8HIH - chains F and L of the 13 polymer chains in the assembly; structure by electron microscopy, 3.66 A resolution.

# Chain F
Molecule: RNA polymerase sigma factor SigA
Source organism: Mycobacterium tuberculosis H37Rv
UniProt: P9WGI1 (SIGA_MYCTU); numbering as in UniProt (aligned over 1-528)
Chain sequence (528 residues; numbered 1 to 528; the number before each row is that of its first residue):
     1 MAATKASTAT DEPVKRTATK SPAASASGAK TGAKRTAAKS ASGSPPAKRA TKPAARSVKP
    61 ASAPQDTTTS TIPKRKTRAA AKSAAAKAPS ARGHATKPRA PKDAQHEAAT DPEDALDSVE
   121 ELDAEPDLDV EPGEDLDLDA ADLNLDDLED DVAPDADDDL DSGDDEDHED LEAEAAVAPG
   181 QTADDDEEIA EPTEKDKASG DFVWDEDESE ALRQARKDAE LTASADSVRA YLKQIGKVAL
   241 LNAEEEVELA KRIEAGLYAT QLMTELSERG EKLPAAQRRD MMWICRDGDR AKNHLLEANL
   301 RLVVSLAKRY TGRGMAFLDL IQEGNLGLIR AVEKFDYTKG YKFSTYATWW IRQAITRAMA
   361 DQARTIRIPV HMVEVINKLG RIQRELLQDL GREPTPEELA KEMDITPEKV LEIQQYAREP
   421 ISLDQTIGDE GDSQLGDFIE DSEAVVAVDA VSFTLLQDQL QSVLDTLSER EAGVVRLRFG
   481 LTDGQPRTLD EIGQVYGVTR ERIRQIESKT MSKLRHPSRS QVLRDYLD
Unresolved in the structure: 1-205, 528

# Chain L
Molecule: Template strand DNA of amtB promoter
Sequence (109 nucleotides; each row starts with the number of its first residue):
     1 TGCATCCGTG AGTCGAGGGT AATAAACGCA GCGCGGTTTC GGTGGAAGCC CCTCGTTGTT
    61 TCGCCGCCGT GACGAAGGCA CGGTGCGTGT TACGCGTGGG TGAACGGCC
Unresolved in the structure: 78-109

# Interface between chain F and chain L
Pairs across the interface (24):
  Arg309(F) - DT23(L)  phosphate contact
  Arg309(F) - DA24(L)  salt bridge to the phosphate
  Tyr310(F) - DT23(L)  phosphate contact
  Tyr310(F) - DA24(L)  hydrogen bond to the phosphate
  Arg313(F) - DA22(L)  base contact
  Arg313(F) - DT23(L)  hydrogen bond to the base
  Arg313(F) - DA24(L)  salt bridge to the phosphate
  Trp349(F) - DA24(L)  base contact
  Arg352(F) - DA24(L)  hydrogen bond to the base
  Arg364(F) - DA22(L)  base contact
  Glu374(F) - DA26(L)  base contact
  Gly380(F) - DT23(L)  base contact
  Arg381(F) - DA25(L)  salt bridge to the phosphate
  Arg381(F) - DA26(L)  salt bridge to the phosphate
  Arg384(F) - DT23(L)  hydrogen bond to the base
  Glu419(F) - DA21(L)  hydrogen bond to the base
  Ile421(F) - DG19(L)  sugar contact
  Ile421(F) - DT20(L)  base contact
  Ile427(F) - DG18(L)  sugar contact
  Glu430(F) - DA16(L)  hydrogen bond to the base
  Asp432(F) - DA16(L)  hydrogen bond to the base
  Asp432(F) - DG17(L)  hydrogen bond to the base
  Arg500(F) - DG44(L)  salt bridge to the phosphate
  Arg504(F) - DG45(L)  salt bridge to the phosphate
Interface residues without a listed pair, chain F (23 interface residues in all): Gly312, Gln353, Asn377, Gln425, Asp429, Phe438

# Summary
Chain F and chain L form an interface of 23 and 13 residues respectively, with 8 hydrogen bonds and 6 salt
bridges. Polar contacts include Arg313(F)-DT23(L), Arg352(F)-DA24(L) and Arg384(F)-DT23(L).
Here chain F is RNA polymerase sigma factor SigA (Mycobacterium tuberculosis H37Rv) and chain L is Template
strand DNA of amtB promoter. Entry 8HIH (Cryo-EM structure of Mycobacterium tuberculosis transcription
initiation complex with transcription factor GlnR) was determined by electron microscopy (same publication as
8HML).
